1RIO - chains T and H of the 5 polymer chains in the assembly; structure by X-ray diffraction, 2.30 A resolution.

[Chain T]
Molecule: 27-nt DNA strand
Sequence (27 nucleotides; row label = number of the first residue in the row):
     1 CCATGTCAAGCACTGGCGGTGATACCG

[Chain H]
Name: sigma factor SigA
Source organism: Thermus aquaticus
Notes: fragment: Sigma region 4
UniProt: Q9EZJ8 (Q9EZJ8_THEAQ); residues 366-438 here = UniProt positions 366-438
Chain sequence (73 residues; each row starts with the number of its first residue):
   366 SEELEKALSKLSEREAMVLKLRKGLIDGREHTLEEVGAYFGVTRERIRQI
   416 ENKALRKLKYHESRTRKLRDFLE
Unresolved in the structure: 427-438
Curated features (UniProtKB/Swiss-Prot):
  - DNA-binding region: Leu-398 to Asn-417 (H-T-H motif)

[Chain T / chain H interface]
Residue-residue contacts - 11 pairs, chain T then chain H:
  DT4(T) with Thr-397(H), phosphate contact; Arg-409(H), base contact
  DG5(T) with Arg-387(H), salt bridge to the phosphate; Thr-397(H), phosphate contact; Leu-398(H), hydrogen bond to the phosphate; Arg-409(H), hydrogen bond to the base
  DT6(T) with Glu-410(H), base contact; Arg-413(H), phosphate contact
  DC7(T) with Glu-410(H), hydrogen bond to the base; Arg-413(H), salt bridge to the phosphate
  DA8(T) with Glu-410(H), hydrogen bond to the base
Also at the interface, not in a pair above, chain H (7 interface residues in all): Gln-414

[Overview]
Chain T and chain H form an interface of 5 and 7 residues respectively, with 4 hydrogen bonds and 2 salt
bridges. Among the polar pairs are DG5(T)/Arg-409(H), DC7(T)/Glu-410(H) and DA8(T)/Glu-410(H).
Chain T is a 27-nt DNA strand and chain H is sigma factor SigA (Thermus aquaticus); the structure, Structure
of bacteriophage lambda cI-NTD in complex with sigma-region4 of Thermus aquaticus bound to DNA, was determined
by X-ray diffraction.
